2R03 - chains A and B; structure by X-ray diffraction, 2.59 A resolution.

== Chain A ==
Name: Programmed cell death 6-interacting protein
Source organism: Homo sapiens
Notes: fragment: ALIX Bro1-V domains
UniProt: Q8WUM4 (PDC6I_HUMAN); residue numbers follow UniProt; this construct covers 2-698
Amino-acid sequence (697 residues; numbered 2 to 698; the number before each row is that of its first residue):
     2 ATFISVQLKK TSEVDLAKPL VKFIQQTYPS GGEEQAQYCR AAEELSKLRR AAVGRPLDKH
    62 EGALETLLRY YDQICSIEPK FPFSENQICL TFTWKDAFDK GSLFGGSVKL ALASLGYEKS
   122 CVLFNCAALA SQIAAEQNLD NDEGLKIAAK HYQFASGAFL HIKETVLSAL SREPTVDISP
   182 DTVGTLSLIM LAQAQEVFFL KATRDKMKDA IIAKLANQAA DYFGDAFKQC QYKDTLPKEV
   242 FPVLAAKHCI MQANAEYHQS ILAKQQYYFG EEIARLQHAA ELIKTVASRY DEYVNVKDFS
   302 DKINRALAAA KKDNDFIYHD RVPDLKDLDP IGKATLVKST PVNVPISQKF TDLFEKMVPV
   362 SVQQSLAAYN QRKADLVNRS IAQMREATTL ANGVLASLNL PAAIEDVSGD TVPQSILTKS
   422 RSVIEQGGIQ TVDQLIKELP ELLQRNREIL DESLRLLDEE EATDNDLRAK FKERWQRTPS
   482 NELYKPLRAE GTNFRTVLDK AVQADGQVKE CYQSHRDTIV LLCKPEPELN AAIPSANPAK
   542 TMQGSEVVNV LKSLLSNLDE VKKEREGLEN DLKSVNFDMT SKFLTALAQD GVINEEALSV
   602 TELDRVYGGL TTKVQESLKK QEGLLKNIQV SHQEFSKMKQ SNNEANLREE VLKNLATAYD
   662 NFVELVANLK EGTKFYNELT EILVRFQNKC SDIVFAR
Construct notes: engineered mutation Tyr-268 (Lys in Q8WUM4), Tyr-269 (Lys in Q8WUM4)
UniProt features mapped onto this chain:
  - modified residue: Ala-2 (N-acetylalanine), Lys-215 (N6-acetyllysine), Thr-479 (Phosphothreonine), Ser-481 (Phosphoserine)
  - mutagenesis: Phe-199 (F199D: Does not support cytokinesis; loss of normal midbody formation; loss of CHMP4A-, CHMP4B- and CHMP4C-binding in a yeast two-hybrid assay; no effect on localization to the midbody ...), Ile-212 (I212D: Does not support cytokinesis; loss of normal midbody formation; loss of CHMP4A-, CHMP4B- and CHMP4C-binding in a yeast two-hybrid assay ...), Leu-216 (L216D: Abolishes interaction with CHMP4B and abolishes rescue of PTAP-type L domain-deficient HIV-1 p6), Phe-317 (F317A: Diminishes rescue of PTAP-type L domain-deficient HIV-1 p6), Ile-318 (I318A: Greatly diminishes rescue of PTAP-type L domain--deficient HIV-1 p6), Tyr-319 (Y319A: Greatly diminishes rescue of PTAP-type L domain-deficient HIV-1 p6; Y319F: No effect on rescue of PTAP-type L domain-deficient HIV-1 p6), Phe-495 (F495D: Impairs rescue of PTAP-type L domain-deficient HIV-1 p6), Val-498 (V498D: Reduces interaction with HIV-1 p6 and EIAV p9; abolishes rescue of PTAP-type L domain-deficient HIV-1 p6), Val-509 (V509D: Abolishes interaction with HIV-1 p6; impairs rescue of PTAP-type L domain-deficient HIV-1 p6), Cys-512 (C512A: No effect on interaction with HIV-1 p6; impairs rescue of PTAP-type L domain-deficient HIV-1 p6), Phe-676 (F676A: Loss of interaction with SDCBP; F676D: Abolishes interaction with HIV-1 p6 and EIAV p9; abolishes rescue of PTAP-type L domain-deficient HIV-1 p6 ...), Leu-680 (L680D: Impairs rescue of PTAP-type L domain-deficient HIV-1 p6), 1 further mutagenesis entry in UniProt

== Chain B ==
Name: p6-Gag
UniProt: P69732 (GAG_EIAVY); residues 21-28 here correspond to UniProt positions 456-463 (UniProt number = residue number + 435)
Amino-acid sequence (8 residues; row label = number of the first residue in the row):
    21 NLYPDLSE
UniProt features mapped onto this chain:
  - motif: Leu-22 to Leu-26 (LYPX(n)L motif)

== How chain A and chain B interact ==
Contacting residue pairs (16):
  Leu-440(A) / Tyr-23(B)
  Val-498(A) / Pro-24(B)
  Ala-502(A) / Tyr-23(B)
  Ala-505(A) / Leu-22(B)
  Ala-505(A) / Tyr-23(B)
  Asp-506(A) / Tyr-23(B)  hydrogen bond
  Val-509(A) / Leu-22(B)  hydrophobic
  Asn-669(A) / Leu-22(B)
  Glu-672(A) / Asn-21(B)
  Glu-672(A) / Leu-22(B)  hydrogen bond (side chain-backbone)
  Glu-672(A) / Tyr-23(B)  hydrogen bond (side chain-backbone)
  Gly-673(A) / Tyr-23(B)
  Phe-676(A) / Tyr-23(B)  hydrophobic
  Phe-676(A) / Pro-24(B)
  Phe-676(A) / Leu-26(B)  hydrophobic
  Glu-679(A) / Leu-26(B)
Also at the interface, not in a pair above, chain A (15 interface residues in all): Lys-501, Tyr-677, Leu-680, Ile-683
Also at the interface, not in a pair above, chain B (6 interface residues in all): Glu-28

== Overview ==
Chain A and chain B form an interface of 15 and 6 residues respectively; the contacts include 3 hydrogen
bonds. Among the polar pairs are Asp-506(A)/Tyr-23(B), Glu-672(A)/Leu-22(B) and Glu-672(A)/Tyr-23(B). Curated
annotation (UniProt) lists 13 mutagenesis sites on chain A.
Here chain A is Programmed cell death 6-interacting protein (Homo sapiens) and chain B is p6-Gag. Entry 2R03
(Crystal Structure of ALIX/AIP1 in complex with the YPDL Late Domain) was determined by X-ray diffraction
(same publication as 2R02 and 2R05).
